6VQX - chains C and I of the 11 polymer chains in the assembly; structure by electron microscopy, 3.15 A resolution.

# Chain C
Protein: Type I-F CRISPR-associated protein Csy2
Source organism: Pseudomonas aeruginosa
UniProtKB: B3G161 (B3G161_PSEAI); residue numbers follow UniProt; this construct covers 1-327
Sequence (327 residues; each row starts with the number of its first residue):
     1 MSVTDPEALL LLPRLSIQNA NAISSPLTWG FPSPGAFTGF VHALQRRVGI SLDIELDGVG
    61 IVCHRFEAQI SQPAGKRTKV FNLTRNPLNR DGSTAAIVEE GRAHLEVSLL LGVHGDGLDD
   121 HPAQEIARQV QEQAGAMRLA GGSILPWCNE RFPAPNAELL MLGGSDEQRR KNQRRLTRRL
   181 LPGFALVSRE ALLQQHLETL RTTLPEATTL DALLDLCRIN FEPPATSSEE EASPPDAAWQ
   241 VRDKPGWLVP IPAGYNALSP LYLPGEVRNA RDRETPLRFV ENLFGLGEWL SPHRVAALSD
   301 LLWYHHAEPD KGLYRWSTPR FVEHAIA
Not modelled in the structure: 1-2, 224-238, 323-327

# Chain I
Protein: CRISPR-associated protein Csy3
Source organism: Pseudomonas aeruginosa
UniProtKB: A0A444M080 (A0A444M080_PSEAI); residues 20-360 here correspond to UniProt positions 2-342 (UniProt number = residue number - 18)
Sequence (360 residues; row label = number of the first residue in the row):
     1 MKSSHHHHHH ENLYFQSNAS KPILSTASVL AFERKLDPSD ALMSAGAWAQ RDASQEWPAV
    61 TVREKSVRGT ISNRLKTKDR DPAKLDASIQ SPNLQTVDVA NLPSDADTLK VRFTLRVLGG
   121 AGTPSACNDA AYRDKLLQTV ATYVNDQGFA ELARRYAHNL ANARFLWRNR VGAEAVEVRI
   181 NHIRQGEVAR AWRFDALAIG LRDFKADAEL DALAELIASG LSGSGHVLLE VVAFARIGDG
   241 QEVFPSQELI LDKGDKKGQK SKTLYSVRDA AAIHSQKIGN ALRTIDTWYP DEDGLGPIAV
   301 EPYGSVTSQG KAYRQPKQKL DFYTLLDNWV LRDEAPAVEQ QHYVIANLIR GGVFGEAEEK
Not modelled in the structure: 1-23, 357-360
Construct notes: expression tag (1-19)

# How chain C and chain I interact
Residue-residue contacts (61; chain C residue first):
  Gln18(C) - Pro38(I)
  Gln18(C) - Ser39(I)
  Gln18(C) - Asp40(I)  hydrogen bond
  Gln18(C) - Ser275(I)
  Asn19(C) - Ser275(I)  hydrogen bond
  Glu67(C) - Ser266(I)
  Glu67(C) - Val267(I)
  Glu67(C) - Arg268(I)
  Gln69(C) - Tyr265(I)  hydrogen bond
  Ser71(C) - Ile250(I)
  Pro73(C) - Asp252(I)
  Pro73(C) - Lys253(I)
  Pro73(C) - Gly254(I)
  Ala74(C) - Gly254(I)
  Ala74(C) - Asp255(I)  hydrogen bond (backbone-backbone)
  Ala74(C) - Gln259(I)
  Val80(C) - Asp252(I)
  Asn82(C) - Glu248(I)
  Asn82(C) - Leu249(I)  hydrogen bond (side chain-backbone)
  Asn82(C) - Ile250(I)
  Leu83(C) - Leu249(I)  hydrogen bond (backbone-backbone)
  Thr84(C) - Gln276(I)  hydrogen bond
  Pro87(C) - Glu301(I)
  Pro87(C) - Ser305(I)
  Leu88(C) - Ser305(I)  hydrogen bond (backbone-side chain)
  Leu88(C) - Val306(I)
  Asn89(C) - Ala312(I)
  Arg90(C) - Ala312(I)
  Arg90(C) - Gln315(I)  hydrogen bond (backbone-side chain)
  Arg90(C) - Pro316(I)
  Gly92(C) - Gly310(I)
  Glu99(C) - Leu251(I)
  His104(C) - Asp40(I)  salt bridge
  His104(C) - Tyr265(I)  hydrogen bond
  His104(C) - Val267(I)
  Gly135(C) - Arg116(I)  hydrogen bond (backbone-side chain)
  Ala136(C) - Arg116(I)
  Ala136(C) - Leu118(I)  hydrophobic
  Ala136(C) - His226(I)
  Met137(C) - Arg116(I)
  Arg138(C) - Arg34(I)
  Ser143(C) - Arg34(I)
  Ser143(C) - Asp37(I)  hydrogen bond
  Ser143(C) - Arg116(I)
  Ile144(C) - Arg116(I)  hydrogen bond (backbone-side chain)
  Leu145(C) - Ser39(I)
  Pro146(C) - Thr114(I)
  Pro146(C) - Leu228(I)  hydrophobic
  Cys148(C) - Arg112(I)  hydrogen bond
  Asn149(C) - Gln55(I)
  Arg151(C) - Gly186(I)  hydrogen bond (side chain-backbone)
  Arg268(C) - Glu356(I)  salt bridge
  Asn269(C) - Ser28(I)
  Asn269(C) - Val29(I)
  Asn269(C) - Glu356(I)  hydrogen bond
  Ala270(C) - Val29(I)
  Ala270(C) - Asn128(I)  hydrogen bond (backbone-side chain)
  Arg271(C) - Cys127(I)
  Arg271(C) - Asn128(I)  hydrogen bond (backbone-side chain)
  Arg273(C) - Ser28(I)
  Arg273(C) - Asn128(I)
Other interface residues (no listed pair), chain C (41 interface residues in all): Arg65, Phe81, Arg85, Asn86, Ile97, Glu132, Asp272
Other interface residues (no listed pair), chain I (46 interface residues in all): Ser125, Gly258, Tyr303, Thr307, Lys311, Lys317

# Overview
41 residues of chain C and 46 residues of chain I are in contact; the contacts include 18 hydrogen bonds and 2
salt bridges. Polar contacts include His104(C)-Asp40(I), Arg268(C)-Glu356(I) and Gln18(C)-Asp40(I).
Here chain C is Type I-F CRISPR-associated protein Csy2 and chain I is CRISPR-associated protein Csy3, both
from Pseudomonas aeruginosa. Entry 6VQX (Type I-F CRISPR-Csy complex with its inhibitor AcrF6) was determined
by electron microscopy, deposited together with 6VQV and 6VQW.
